Entry 5XVZ (X-ray diffraction, 1.90 A resolution); this record covers chains C and D of the 4 polymer chains in the assembly.

[Chain C (and D)]
Molecule: Catalase
Source organism: Mycothermus thermophilus
Notes: EC 1.11.1.6; chain D of this document is another copy of the same molecule, construct and numbering; everything in this record applies to it too
UniProtKB: M4GGR7 (M4GGR7_9PEZI); residues 21-698 here correspond to UniProt positions 22-699 (UniProt number = residue number + 1)
Chain sequence (678 residues; row label = number of the first residue in the row):
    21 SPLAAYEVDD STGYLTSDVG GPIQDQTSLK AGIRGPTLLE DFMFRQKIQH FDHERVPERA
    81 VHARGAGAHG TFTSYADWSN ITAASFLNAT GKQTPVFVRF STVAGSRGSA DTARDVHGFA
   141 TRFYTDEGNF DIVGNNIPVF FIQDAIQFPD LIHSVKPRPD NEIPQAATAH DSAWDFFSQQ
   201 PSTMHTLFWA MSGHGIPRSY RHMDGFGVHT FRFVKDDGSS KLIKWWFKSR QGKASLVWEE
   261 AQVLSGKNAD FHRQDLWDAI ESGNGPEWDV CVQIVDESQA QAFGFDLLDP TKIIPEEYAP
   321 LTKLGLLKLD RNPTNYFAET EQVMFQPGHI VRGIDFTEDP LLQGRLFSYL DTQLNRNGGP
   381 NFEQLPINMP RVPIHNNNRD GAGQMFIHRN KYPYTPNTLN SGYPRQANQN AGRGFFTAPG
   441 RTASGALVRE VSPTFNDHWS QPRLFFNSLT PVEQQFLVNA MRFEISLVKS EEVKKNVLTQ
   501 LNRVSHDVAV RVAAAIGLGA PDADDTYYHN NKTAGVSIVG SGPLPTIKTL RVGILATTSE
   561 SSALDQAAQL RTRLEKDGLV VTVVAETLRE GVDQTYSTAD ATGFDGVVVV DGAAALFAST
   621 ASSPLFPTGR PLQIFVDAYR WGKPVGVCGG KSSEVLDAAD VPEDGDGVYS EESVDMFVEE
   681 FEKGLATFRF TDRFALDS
Disordered / not traced: 619-621
Sequence notes: engineered mutation Trp-246 (His247 in M4GGR7)
Ion coordination: Ca2+ near Ser-255 (its only coordinating residue here); cis-heme d hydroxychlorin gamma-spirolactone Fe near Tyr-369 (its only coordinating residue here)
Residues lining bound ligands:
  - cis-heme d hydroxychlorin gamma-spirolactone (HDD), molecule 1: Ile-68, Phe-71, Asp-72
  - cis-heme d hydroxychlorin gamma-spirolactone (HDD), molecule 2: Arg-79, Ala-80, Val-81, His-82, Arg-119, Ser-121, Gly-138, Phe-139, Ala-140, Val-153, Gly-154, Asn-155, Phe-160, Ala-165, Phe-168, Val-228, His-229, Val-343, Phe-345, Leu-361, Gly-364, Arg-365, Ser-368, Tyr-369, Thr-372, Gln-373, Arg-376
From the paper describing this entry:
  - mutagenesis - P158W, Q293W: decreased expression
  - mutagenesis - I314F, L321A, V536W: decreased catalytic activity on catechol
  - mutagenesis - V536A: unchanged catalytic activity
  - mutagenesis - I313F, I314F, E316F, E316H, L321A: unchanged catalytic activity on catalase
  - mutagenesis - V536W: increased catalytic activity on catalase

[How chain C and chain D interact]
Residue-residue contacts (77; chain C residue first):
  Ala-51(C) with Ala-51(D), hydrophobic
  Pro-56(C) with Leu-58(D), hydrophobic
  Thr-57(C) with Leu-58(D); Leu-59(D), hydrogen bond (backbone-backbone)
  Leu-58(C) with Pro-56(D), hydrophobic; Thr-57(D)
  Leu-59(C) with Thr-57(D), hydrogen bond (backbone-backbone); Leu-59(D); Phe-64(D), hydrophobic
  Phe-64(C) with Leu-59(D), hydrophobic
  Asp-170(C) with Tyr-414(D); Thr-415(D), hydrogen bond (side chain-backbone)
  His-173(C) with Asn-397(D); Pro-413(D), hydrogen bond (side chain-backbone)
  Ser-174(C) with Tyr-414(D)
  Arg-178(C) with Lys-411(D); Tyr-412(D)
  Pro-179(C) with Lys-411(D); Pro-413(D)
  Asp-180(C) with Lys-411(D)
  Asp-191(C) with Leu-419(D)
  Ser-192(C) with Tyr-414(D)
  Asp-195(C) with Tyr-414(D), hydrogen bond; Asn-417(D); Thr-418(D), hydrogen bond; Leu-419(D), hydrogen bond (side chain-backbone)
  Phe-196(C) with Thr-415(D); Pro-416(D)
  Gln-199(C) with Pro-416(D); Thr-418(D)
  Gln-200(C) with Pro-416(D)
  Phe-367(C) with Phe-367(D), hydrophobic
  Asp-371(C) with Leu-374(D)
  Leu-374(C) with Asp-371(D); Leu-374(D), hydrophobic
  Asn-397(C) with His-173(D)
  Lys-411(C) with Arg-178(D); Pro-179(D); Asp-180(D), salt bridge
  Tyr-412(C) with Arg-178(D)
  Pro-413(C) with His-173(D), hydrogen bond (backbone-side chain); Pro-179(D)
  Tyr-414(C) with Asp-170(D); Ser-174(D); Ser-192(D); Asp-195(D), hydrogen bond
  Thr-415(C) with Asp-170(D), hydrogen bond (backbone-side chain); Phe-196(D)
  Pro-416(C) with Phe-196(D); Gln-199(D); Gln-200(D)
  Asn-417(C) with Asp-195(D)
  Thr-418(C) with Asp-195(D), hydrogen bond; Gln-199(D)
  Leu-419(C) with Asp-191(D); Asp-195(D), hydrogen bond (backbone-side chain); Val-493(D), hydrophobic
  Thr-437(C) with Arg-449(D), hydrogen bond
  Arg-441(C) with Ala-446(D); Leu-447(D), hydrogen bond (backbone-backbone)
  Thr-442(C) with Gly-445(D); Leu-447(D)
  Ala-443(C) with Ala-443(D); Ser-444(D); Gly-445(D), hydrogen bond (backbone-backbone); Leu-447(D)
  Ser-444(C) with Ala-443(D); Ser-444(D)
  Gly-445(C) with Thr-442(D); Ala-443(D), hydrogen bond (backbone-backbone)
  Ala-446(C) with Arg-441(D)
  Leu-447(C) with Arg-441(D), hydrogen bond (backbone-backbone); Thr-442(D); Ala-443(D), hydrophobic
  Arg-449(C) with Thr-437(D), hydrogen bond
  Glu-492(C) with Thr-418(D)
  Val-493(C) with Leu-419(D), hydrophobic
Also at the interface, not in a pair above, chain C (49 interface residues in all): Glu-60, Arg-65, Glu-358, Arg-399, Phe-435, Ser-490, Asn-496
Also at the interface, not in a pair above, chain D (48 interface residues in all): Glu-60, Arg-65, Glu-358, Arg-399, Phe-435, Ser-490, Asn-496

[Summary]
The interface between chain C and chain D involves 49 residues on one side and 48 on the other, with 18
hydrogen bonds and 1 salt bridge. Polar pairs include Lys-411(C)/Asp-180(D), Asp-170(C)/Thr-415(D) and
His-173(C)/Pro-413(D). The paper reports that I314F, L321A and V536W of chain C reduce catalytic activity on
catechol; P158W and Q293W of chain C reduce expression; 9 substitutions were tested in all.
Both chains are Catalase (Mycothermus thermophilus). Entry 5XVZ (CATPO mutant - H246W) was determined by X-ray
diffraction together with 5ZZ1, 5Y17 and 5XY4 from the same study.
